3ZIZ - chain A; structure by X-ray diffraction, 1.40 A resolution.

# Chain A
Protein: GH5 endo-beta-1,4-mannanase
From: Podospora anserina
Notes: EC 3.2.1.78
UniProt: E2GHW1 (E2GHW1_PODAS); the author numbering skips numbers that UniProt does not, so the offset changes along the chain: -7 to 210 = UniProt 1-218; 212-317 = UniProt 219-324; 319-350 = UniProt 325-356
Sequence (382 residues; each row starts with the number of its first residue; note: 2 numbers in that range are skipped by the numbering (no residue carries them; nothing is unmodelled there); numbers below 1 keep their minus sign (Met-10 is residue -10)):
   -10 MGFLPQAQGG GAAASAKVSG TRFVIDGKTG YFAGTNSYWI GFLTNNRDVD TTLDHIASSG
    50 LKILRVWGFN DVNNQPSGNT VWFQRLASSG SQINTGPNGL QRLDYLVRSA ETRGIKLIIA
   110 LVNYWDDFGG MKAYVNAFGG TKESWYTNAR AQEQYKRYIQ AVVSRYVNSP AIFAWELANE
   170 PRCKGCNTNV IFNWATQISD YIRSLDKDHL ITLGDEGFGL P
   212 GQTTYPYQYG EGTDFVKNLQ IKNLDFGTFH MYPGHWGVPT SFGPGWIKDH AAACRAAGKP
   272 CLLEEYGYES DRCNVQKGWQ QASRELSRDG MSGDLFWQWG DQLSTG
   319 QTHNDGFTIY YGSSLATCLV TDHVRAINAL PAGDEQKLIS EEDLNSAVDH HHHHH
Disordered / not traced: -10 to 3, 351-373
Disulfides: Cys172-Cys175, Cys265-Cys272, Cys284-Cys336
Differences from the reference sequence: expression tag (-10 to -8, 351-373)
Reported in the primary citation:
  - catalytic residues: Glu169, Glu276
  - mutagenesis - E276A: abolished catalytic activity on glucomannan
  - mutagenesis - E169A (100-fold): decreased catalytic activity on glucomannan
  - binding site for 2-amino-2-hydroxymethyl-propane-1,3-diol: Asn168, Tyr243, Trp308 (by similarity / conservation)

# Summary
From the paper: catalytic residues Glu169 and Glu276; E276A abolishes catalytic activity on glucomannan.
Chain A is GH5 endo-beta-1,4-mannanase (Podospora anserina); the structure, Crystal structure of Podospora
anserina GH5 beta-(1,4)-mannanase, was determined by X-ray diffraction, deposited together with 3ZM8.
